2JKA - chains A and B; structure by X-ray diffraction, 1.90 A resolution.

Chain A (and B):
Molecule: Alpha-glucosidase (alpha-glucosidase susb)
Source organism: Bacteroides thetaiotaomicron
Notes: EC 3.2.1.20; chain B of this document is another copy of the same molecule, construct and numbering; everything in this record applies to it too
UniProtKB: P71094 (P71094_BACTN); residues 22-738 here = UniProt positions 22-738
Chain sequence (727 residues; each row starts with the number of its first residue):
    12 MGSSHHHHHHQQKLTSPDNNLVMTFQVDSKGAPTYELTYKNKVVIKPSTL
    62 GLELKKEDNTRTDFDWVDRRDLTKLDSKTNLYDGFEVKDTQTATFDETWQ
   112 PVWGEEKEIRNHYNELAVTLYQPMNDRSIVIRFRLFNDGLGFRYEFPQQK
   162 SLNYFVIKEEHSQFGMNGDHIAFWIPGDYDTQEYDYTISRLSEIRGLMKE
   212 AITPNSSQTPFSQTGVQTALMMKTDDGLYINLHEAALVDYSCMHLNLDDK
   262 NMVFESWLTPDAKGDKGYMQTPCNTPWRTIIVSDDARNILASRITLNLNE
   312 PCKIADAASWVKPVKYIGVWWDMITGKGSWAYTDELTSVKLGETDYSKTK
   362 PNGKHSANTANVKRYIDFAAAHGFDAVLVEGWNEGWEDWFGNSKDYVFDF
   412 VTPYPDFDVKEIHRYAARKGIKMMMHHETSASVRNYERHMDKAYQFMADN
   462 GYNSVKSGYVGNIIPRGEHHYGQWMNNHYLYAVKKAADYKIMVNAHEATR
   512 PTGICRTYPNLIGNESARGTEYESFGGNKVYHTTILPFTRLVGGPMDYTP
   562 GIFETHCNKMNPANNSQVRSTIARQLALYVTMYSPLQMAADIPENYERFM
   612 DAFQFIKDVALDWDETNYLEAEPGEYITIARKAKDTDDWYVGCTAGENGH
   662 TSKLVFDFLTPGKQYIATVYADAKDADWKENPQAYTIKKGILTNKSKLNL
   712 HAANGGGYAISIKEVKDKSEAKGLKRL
Disordered / not traced: 12-21, 69-85, 727-738 (chain B: 12-21, 69-86, 727-738)
Ion coordination: Ca2+: E194, E508, E526, E532 (together with 1,2-ethanediol)
From the paper describing this entry:
  - Ca2+ coordination: E194, E508, E526, E532
  - catalytic residues: E532
  - mutagenesis - E194A (70-fold), E439A (250,000-fold), E526A (40-fold), E532A (80-fold): decreased catalytic activity
  - mutagenesis - E508A: abolished catalytic activity on DNP-Glc

Chain A / chain B interface:
Residue-residue contacts - 58 pairs, chain A then chain B:
  Q159(A) - T348(B)  hydrogen bond
  Q159(A) - S349(B)
  N164(A) - T348(B)  hydrogen bond
  N164(A) - S349(B)
  Y165(A) - S349(B)
  Y165(A) - D399(B)  hydrogen bond
  Y165(A) - N403(B)
  Y165(A) - K405(B)  hydrogen bond
  A273(A) - R477(B)
  K274(A) - G478(B)
  Y279(A) - S404(B)
  Y279(A) - R477(B)
  Q281(A) - S349(B)  hydrogen bond
  Q281(A) - V350(B)  hydrogen bond (side chain-backbone)
  Q281(A) - K351(B)  hydrogen bond (backbone-side chain)
  Q281(A) - D399(B)
  Q281(A) - K405(B)
  T282(A) - S349(B)
  T282(A) - K351(B)
  P283(A) - K351(B)  hydrogen bond (backbone-side chain)
  T348(A) - Q159(B)
  T348(A) - N164(B)  hydrogen bond
  S349(A) - Q159(B)
  S349(A) - Y165(B)
  S349(A) - Q281(B)  hydrogen bond
  S349(A) - T282(B)
  V350(A) - Q281(B)  hydrogen bond (backbone-side chain)
  K351(A) - Q281(B)  hydrogen bond (side chain-backbone)
  K351(A) - T282(B)
  K351(A) - P283(B)  hydrogen bond (side chain-backbone)
  D399(A) - Y165(B)  hydrogen bond
  D399(A) - Q281(B)
  N403(A) - Y165(B)
  S404(A) - Y279(B)
  K405(A) - Y165(B)  hydrogen bond
  K405(A) - Q281(B)
  R445(A) - E448(B)
  R445(A) - W485(B)  hydrogen bond (side chain-backbone)
  R445(A) - N488(B)
  E448(A) - R445(B)
  E448(A) - R449(B)  salt bridge
  R449(A) - E448(B)  salt bridge
  R449(A) - N488(B)  hydrogen bond
  R449(A) - H489(B)
  R449(A) - Y492(B)
  I475(A) - W485(B)  hydrophobic
  P476(A) - W485(B)  hydrophobic
  R477(A) - A273(B)
  R477(A) - K274(B)
  R477(A) - Y279(B)
  G478(A) - K274(B)
  W485(A) - R445(B)  hydrogen bond (backbone-side chain)
  W485(A) - I475(B)  hydrophobic
  W485(A) - P476(B)  hydrophobic
  N488(A) - R445(B)
  N488(A) - R449(B)  hydrogen bond
  H489(A) - R449(B)
  Y492(A) - R449(B)
Other interface residues (no listed pair), chain A (32 interface residues in all): Q160, K161, D406, K453
Other interface residues (no listed pair), chain B (33 interface residues in all): Q160, K161, C284, D406, D452

Summary:
The interface between chain A and chain B involves 32 residues on one side and 33 on the other; the contacts
include 19 hydrogen bonds and 2 salt bridges. Among the polar pairs are E448(A)-R449(B), Q159(A)-T348(B) and
N164(A)-T348(B). From the paper: the catalytic residue E532(A); E194A, E439A and E526A of chain A, among
others, reduce catalytic activity; 5 substitutions were tested in all.
Chain A and chain B are both Alpha-glucosidase (alpha-glucosidase susb) (Bacteroides thetaiotaomicron); the
structure, Native structure of a family 97 alpha-glucosidase from Bacteroides thetaiotaomicron, was determined
by X-ray diffraction, deposited together with 2JKE and 2JKP.
